Entry 2POP (X-ray diffraction, 3.10 A resolution); this record covers chains B and D of the 4 polymer chains in the assembly.

Chain B:
Molecule: Baculoviral IAP repeat-containing protein 4
Source organism: Homo sapiens
Notes: EC 2.3.2.27; fragment: BIR1 domain residues 10-100
UniProtKB: P98170 (XIAP_HUMAN); residues 1010-1100 here correspond to UniProt positions 10-100 (UniProt number = residue number - 1000)
Amino-acid sequence (95 residues; each row starts with the number of its first residue):
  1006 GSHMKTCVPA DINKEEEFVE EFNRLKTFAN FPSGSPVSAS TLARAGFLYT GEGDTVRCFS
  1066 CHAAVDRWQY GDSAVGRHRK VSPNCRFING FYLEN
Not modelled in the structure: 1006-1021
Construct notes: expression tag (1006-1009)
Ion coordination: Zn2+: C1063, C1066, H1083, C1090
What the authors report for this chain:
  - mutagenesis - V1080A, V1080D, V1086E: decreased signaling
  - self-association interface (contacts with another copy of this molecule): R1062, D1071, R1072, D1077, R1082, K1085, V1086
  - mutagenesis - V1086E: unchanged binding to Mitogen-activated protein kinase kinase kinase 7-interacting protein 1

Chain D:
Molecule: Baculoviral IAP repeat-containing protein 4
Source organism: Homo sapiens
Notes: EC 2.3.2.27; fragment: BIR1 domain residues 10-100
UniProtKB: P98170 (XIAP_HUMAN); residues 3010-3100 here correspond to UniProt positions 10-100 (UniProt number = residue number - 3000)
Amino-acid sequence (95 residues; row label = number of the first residue in the row):
  3006 GSHMKTCVPA DINKEEEFVE EFNRLKTFAN FPSGSPVSAS TLARAGFLYT GEGDTVRCFS
  3066 CHAAVDRWQY GDSAVGRHRK VSPNCRFING FYLEN
Not modelled in the structure: 3006-3018, 3099-3100
Construct notes: expression tag (3006-3009)
Ion coordination: Zn2+: C3063, C3066, H3083, C3090

Chain B / chain D interface:
Pairs across the interface (27; chain B residue first):
  T1060(B) - K3085(D)
  R1062(B) - K3085(D)  hydrogen bond (side chain-backbone)
  R1062(B) - P3088(D)
  H1067(B) - P3088(D)
  A1068(B) - V3086(D)
  A1069(B) - K3085(D)
  A1069(B) - V3086(D)  hydrogen bond (backbone-backbone)
  D1071(B) - R3082(D)  salt bridge
  D1071(B) - K3085(D)  salt bridge
  R1072(B) - R3072(D)  hydrogen bond (side chain-backbone)
  R1072(B) - W3073(D)
  R1072(B) - Q3074(D)
  R1072(B) - D3077(D)  salt bridge
  R1072(B) - R3082(D)
  W1073(B) - R3072(D)
  Q1074(B) - R3072(D)  hydrogen bond
  D1077(B) - R3072(D)  salt bridge
  R1082(B) - D3071(D)  salt bridge
  R1082(B) - R3072(D)
  K1085(B) - E3057(D)  salt bridge
  K1085(B) - T3060(D)
  K1085(B) - R3062(D)
  K1085(B) - A3069(D)
  V1086(B) - A3068(D)
  V1086(B) - A3069(D)  hydrogen bond (backbone-backbone)
  V1086(B) - V3086(D)  hydrophobic
  P1088(B) - H3067(D)
From the paper, about this interface:
  - hot spots on chain B (mutagenesis) - V1086E: abolished binding to another copy of this molecule

In short:
14 residues of chain B and 15 residues of chain D are in contact, with 5 hydrogen bonds and 6 salt bridges.
Polar pairs include D1071(B)-R3082(D), D1071(B)-K3085(D) and R1072(B)-D3077(D). The paper reports that V1080A,
V1080D and V1086E of chain B reduce signaling; a self-association interface involving R1062(B), D1071(B) and
R1072(B) among others.
Both chains are Baculoviral IAP repeat-containing protein 4 (Homo sapiens). Entry 2POP (The Crystal Structure
of TAB1 and BIR1 complex) was determined by X-ray diffraction (same publication as 2POI and 2POM).
